Entry 6XH8 (electron microscopy, 4.10 A resolution (low resolution: residue-level contacts below are approximate; hydrogen-bond / salt-bridge calls are withheld)); this record covers chains C and 1 of the 11 polymer chains in the assembly.

# Chain C
Molecule: DNA-directed RNA polymerase subunit beta
Organism: Escherichia coli
Notes: EC 2.7.7.6
UniProt: B7MIX3 (RPOB_ECO45); residue numbers follow UniProt; this construct covers 1-1342
Amino-acid sequence (1342 residues; each row starts with the number of its first residue):
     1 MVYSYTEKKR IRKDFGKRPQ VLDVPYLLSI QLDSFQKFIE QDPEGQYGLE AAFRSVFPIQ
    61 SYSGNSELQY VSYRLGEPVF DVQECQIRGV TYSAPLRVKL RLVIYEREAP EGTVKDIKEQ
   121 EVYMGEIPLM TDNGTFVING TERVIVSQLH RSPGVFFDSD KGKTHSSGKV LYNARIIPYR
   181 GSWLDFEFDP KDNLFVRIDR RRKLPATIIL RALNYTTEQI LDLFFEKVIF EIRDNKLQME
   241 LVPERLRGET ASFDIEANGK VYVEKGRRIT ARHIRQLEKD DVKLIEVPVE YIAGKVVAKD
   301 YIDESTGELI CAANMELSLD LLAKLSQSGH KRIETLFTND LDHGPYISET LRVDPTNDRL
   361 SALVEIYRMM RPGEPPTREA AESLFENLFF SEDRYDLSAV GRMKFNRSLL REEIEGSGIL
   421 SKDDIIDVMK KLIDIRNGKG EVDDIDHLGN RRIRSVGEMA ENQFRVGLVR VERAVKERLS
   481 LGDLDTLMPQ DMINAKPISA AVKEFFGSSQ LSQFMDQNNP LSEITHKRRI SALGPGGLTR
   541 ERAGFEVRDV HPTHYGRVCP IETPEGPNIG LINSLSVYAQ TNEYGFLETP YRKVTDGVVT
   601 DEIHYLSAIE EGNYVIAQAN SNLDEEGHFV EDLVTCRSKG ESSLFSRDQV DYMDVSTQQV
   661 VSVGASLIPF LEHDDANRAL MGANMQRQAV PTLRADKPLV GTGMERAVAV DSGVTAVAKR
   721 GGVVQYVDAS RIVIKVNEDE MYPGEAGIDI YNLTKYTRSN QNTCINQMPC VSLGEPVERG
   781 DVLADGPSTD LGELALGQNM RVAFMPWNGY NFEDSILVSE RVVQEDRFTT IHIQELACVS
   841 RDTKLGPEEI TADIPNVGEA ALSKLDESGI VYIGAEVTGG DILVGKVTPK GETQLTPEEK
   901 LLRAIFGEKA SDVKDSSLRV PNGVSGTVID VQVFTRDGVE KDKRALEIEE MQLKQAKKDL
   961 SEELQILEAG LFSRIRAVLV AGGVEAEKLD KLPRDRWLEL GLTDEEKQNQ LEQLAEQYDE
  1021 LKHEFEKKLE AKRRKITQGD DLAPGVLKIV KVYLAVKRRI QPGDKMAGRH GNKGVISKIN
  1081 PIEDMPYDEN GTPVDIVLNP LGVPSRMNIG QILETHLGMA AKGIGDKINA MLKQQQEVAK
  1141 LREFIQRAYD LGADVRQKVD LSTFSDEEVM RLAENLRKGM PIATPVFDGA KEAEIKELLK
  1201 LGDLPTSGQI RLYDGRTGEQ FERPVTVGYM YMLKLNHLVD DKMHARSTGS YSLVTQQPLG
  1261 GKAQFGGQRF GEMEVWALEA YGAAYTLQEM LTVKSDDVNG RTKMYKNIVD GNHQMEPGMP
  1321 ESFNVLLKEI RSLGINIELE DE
Not modelled in the structure: 1-2
Curated features (UniProtKB/Swiss-Prot):
  - modified residue (N6-acetyllysine): Lys1022, Lys1200

# Chain 1
Molecule: Nontemplate strand DNA
Sequence (54 nucleotides; each row starts with the number of its first residue):
    35 GCCTTGACCT TCCCCTTGCT GGAAGGTTTA ACCTGTGTGC AGTCTGACGC GGCG

# Chain C / chain 1 interface
Pairs across the interface - 12 pairs, chain C then chain 1:
  Arg175(C) with DT77(1)
  Trp183(C) with DG76(1)
  Asp185(C) with DT77(1)
  Asp199(C) with DG76(1)
  Arg200(C) with DT77(1)
  Glu374(C) with DG71(1)
  Pro375(C) with DG69(1)
  Arg394(C) with DT72(1); DG73(1)
  Arg470(C) with DG73(1)
  Arg473(C) with DT72(1)
  Arg542(C) with DC78(1)
Also at the interface, not in a pair above, chain C (14 interface residues in all): Gly181, Arg201, Arg371
Also at the interface, not in a pair above, chain 1 (8 interface residues in all): DA75

# Summary
The interface between chain C and chain 1 involves 14 residues on one side and 8 on the other.
Chain C is DNA-directed RNA polymerase subunit beta (Escherichia coli) and chain 1 is Nontemplate strand DNA;
the structure, CueR-transcription activation complex with RNA transcript, was determined by electron
microscopy (same publication as 6XH7).
